PDB entry 7PMK | electron microscopy, 3.20 A resolution | chains 4 and J of the 22 polymer chains in the assembly

Chain 4:
Molecule: DNA replication licensing factor MCM4
Organism: Saccharomyces cerevisiae
Notes: EC 3.6.4.12
UniProtKB: P30665 (MCM4_YEAST); numbering as in UniProt (aligned over 1-933)
Chain sequence (933 residues; row label = number of the first residue in the row):
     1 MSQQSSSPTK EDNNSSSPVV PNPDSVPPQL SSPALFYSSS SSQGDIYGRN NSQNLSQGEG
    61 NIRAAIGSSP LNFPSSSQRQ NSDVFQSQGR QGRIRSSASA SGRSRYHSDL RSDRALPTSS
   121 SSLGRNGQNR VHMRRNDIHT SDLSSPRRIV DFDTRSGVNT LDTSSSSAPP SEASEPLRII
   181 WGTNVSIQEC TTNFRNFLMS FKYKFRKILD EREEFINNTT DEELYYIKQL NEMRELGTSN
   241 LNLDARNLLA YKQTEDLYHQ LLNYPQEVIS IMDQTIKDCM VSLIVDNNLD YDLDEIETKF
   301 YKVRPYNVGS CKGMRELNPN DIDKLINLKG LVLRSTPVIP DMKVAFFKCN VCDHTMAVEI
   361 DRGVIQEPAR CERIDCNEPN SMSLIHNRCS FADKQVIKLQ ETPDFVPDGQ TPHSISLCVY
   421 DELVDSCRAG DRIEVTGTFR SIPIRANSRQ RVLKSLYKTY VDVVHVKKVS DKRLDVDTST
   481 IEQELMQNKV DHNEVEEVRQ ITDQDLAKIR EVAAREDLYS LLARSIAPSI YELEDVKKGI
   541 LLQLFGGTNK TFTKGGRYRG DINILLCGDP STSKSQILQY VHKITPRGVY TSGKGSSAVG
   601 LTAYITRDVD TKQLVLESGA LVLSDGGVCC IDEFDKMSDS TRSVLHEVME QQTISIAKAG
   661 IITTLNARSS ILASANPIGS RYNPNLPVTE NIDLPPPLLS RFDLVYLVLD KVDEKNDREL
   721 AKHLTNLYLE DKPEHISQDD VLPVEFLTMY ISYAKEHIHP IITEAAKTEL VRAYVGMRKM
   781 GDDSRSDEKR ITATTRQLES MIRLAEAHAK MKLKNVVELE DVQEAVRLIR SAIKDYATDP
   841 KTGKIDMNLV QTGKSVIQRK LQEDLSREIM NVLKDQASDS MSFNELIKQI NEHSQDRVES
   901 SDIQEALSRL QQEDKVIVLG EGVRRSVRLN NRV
Disordered / not traced: 1-173, 470-504, 553-556, 608-613, 732-740, 781-791, 836-933
Swiss-Prot annotation at these positions:
  - motif: Ser700 to Asp703 (Arginine finger)
  - binding site (ATP): Gly568 to Ser575
  - modified residue (Phosphoserine): Ser52, Ser56, Ser69
  - mutagenesis: Lys574 (K574A: Loss of MCM2-7 complex helicase activity)
Small-molecule neighbours: Zn2+ (ZN): Cys349, Val351, Cys352, Cys371, Cys376

Chain J:
Molecule: Lagging strand template DNA
Sequence (122 nucleotides; row label = number of the first residue in the row):
     1 CCCCCCCCCC ACCCCCCCCC CCCCCCCCCC CCCCCCCCCC CCCCCCCCCC CCCCCCCCCC
    61 CCCCCCCCCC CCCCCCCCCC CCCCCCCCCC CCCCCCCCCC CCCCCCCCCC CCCCCCCCCC
   121 CC
Disordered / not traced: 12-100

How chain 4 and chain J interact:
Contacting residue pairs (6):
  Arg449(4) - DC104(J)  hydrogen bond to the base
  Arg449(4) - DC105(J)  hydrogen bond to the base
  Gln450(4) - DC104(J)  hydrogen bond to the sugar
  Gln450(4) - DC105(J)  phosphate contact
  Arg451(4) - DC105(J)  hydrogen bond to the phosphate
  Arg607(4) - DC10(J)  salt bridge to the phosphate
Other interface residues (no listed pair), chain 4 (6 interface residues in all): Val452, Tyr604
Other interface residues (no listed pair), chain J (5 interface residues in all): DC9, DC106

In short:
Chain 4 and chain J form an interface of 6 and 5 residues respectively, with 4 hydrogen bonds and 1 salt
bridge. Polar pairs include Arg449(4)-DC104(J), Arg449(4)-DC105(J) and Gln450(4)-DC104(J). Chain 4 binds Zn2+.
From UniProt: 8 ATP-binding residues and one mutagenesis site on chain 4.
Here chain 4 is DNA replication licensing factor MCM4 (Saccharomyces cerevisiae) and chain J is Lagging strand
template DNA. Entry 7PMK (S. cerevisiae replisome-SCF(Dia2) complex bound to double-stranded DNA (conformation
I)) was determined by electron microscopy, deposited together with 7PMN.
